1HGG - chains A and F of the 6 polymer chains in the assembly; structure by X-ray diffraction, 2.90 A resolution.

== Chain A ==
Molecule: Hemagglutinin, chain HA1
Organism: Influenza A virus
Reference sequence: P03437 (HEMA_IAAIC); residues 1-328 here correspond to UniProt positions 17-344 (UniProt number = residue number + 16)
Chain sequence (328 residues; row label = number of the first residue in the row):
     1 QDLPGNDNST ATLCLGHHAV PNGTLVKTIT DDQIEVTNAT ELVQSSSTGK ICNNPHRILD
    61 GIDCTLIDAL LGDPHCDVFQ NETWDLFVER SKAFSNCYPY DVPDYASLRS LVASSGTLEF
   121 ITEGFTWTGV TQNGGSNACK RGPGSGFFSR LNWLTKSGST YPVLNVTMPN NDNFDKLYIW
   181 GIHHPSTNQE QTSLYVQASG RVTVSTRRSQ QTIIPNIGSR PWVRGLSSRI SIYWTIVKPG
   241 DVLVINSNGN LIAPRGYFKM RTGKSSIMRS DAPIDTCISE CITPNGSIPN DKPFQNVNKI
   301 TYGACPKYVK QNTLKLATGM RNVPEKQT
Curated features (UniProtKB/Swiss-Prot):
  - glycosylation (N-linked (GlcNAc...) asparagine): Asn8, Asn22, Asn38, Asn81, Asn165, Asn285
Disulfides: Cys52-Cys277, Cys64-Cys76, Cys97-Cys139, Cys281-Cys305
Covalently attached groups: N-acetylglucosamine (NAG) linked to Asn38, Asn81, Asn285; glycan linked to Asn165

== Chain F ==
Molecule: Hemagglutinin, chain HA2
Organism: Influenza A virus
Reference sequence: P03437 (HEMA_IAAIC); residues 1-175 here correspond to UniProt positions 346-520 (UniProt number = residue number + 345)
Chain sequence (175 residues; each row starts with the number of its first residue):
     1 GLFGAIAGFI ENGWEGMIDG WYGFRHQNSE GTGQAADLKS TQAAIDQING KLNRVIEKTN
    61 EKFHQIEKEF SEVEGRIQDL EKYVEDTKID LWSYNAELLV ALENQHTIDL TDSEMNKLFE
   121 KTRRQLRENA EEMGNGCFKI YHKCDNACIE SIRNGTYDHD VYRDEALNNR FQIKG
Curated features (UniProtKB/Swiss-Prot):
  - glycosylation: Asn154 (N-linked (GlcNAc...) asparagine)
Disulfides: Cys144-Cys148
Covalently attached groups: N-acetylglucosamine (NAG) linked to Asn154

== Chain A / chain F interface ==
Pairs across the interface (9):
  Ser107(A) with Glu74(F); Gly75(F); Arg76(F), hydrogen bond (side chain-backbone)
  Ser110(A) with Asp79(F), hydrogen bond
  Leu111(A) with Val73(F), hydrophobic
  Trp234(A) with Val73(F)
  Ile236(A) with Val73(F), hydrophobic
  Lys238(A) with Ser71(F), hydrogen bond (side chain-backbone); Glu72(F), salt bridge
Also at the interface, not in a pair above, chain A (7 interface residues in all): Ala106

== In short ==
The chain A/chain F interface involves 7 residues from each chain, with 3 hydrogen bonds and 1 salt bridge.
Among the polar pairs are Lys238(A)-Glu72(F), Ser107(A)-Arg76(F) and Ser110(A)-Asp79(F). Covalently linked
N-acetylglucosamine: at Asn38(A), Asn81(A) and Asn285(A). N-acetylglucosamine is covalently linked to
Asn154(F).
Chain A is Hemagglutinin, chain HA1 and chain F is Hemagglutinin, chain HA2, both from Influenza A virus; the
structure, Binding of influenza virus hemagglutinin to analogs of its cell-surface receptor, sialic acid:
analysis by proton ..., was determined by X-ray diffraction (same publication as 1HGD, 1HGE, 1HGF, 1HGH, 1HGI
and 1HGJ).
